PDB entry 6O51 | X-ray diffraction, 1.55 A resolution | chains A and C of the 3 polymer chains in the assembly

Chain A:
Molecule: MHC class I antigen
Organism: Homo sapiens
UniProtKB: U5YJM1 (U5YJM1_HUMAN); residues 1-274 here correspond to UniProt positions 25-298 (UniProt number = residue number + 24)
Chain sequence (274 residues; row label = number of the first residue in the row):
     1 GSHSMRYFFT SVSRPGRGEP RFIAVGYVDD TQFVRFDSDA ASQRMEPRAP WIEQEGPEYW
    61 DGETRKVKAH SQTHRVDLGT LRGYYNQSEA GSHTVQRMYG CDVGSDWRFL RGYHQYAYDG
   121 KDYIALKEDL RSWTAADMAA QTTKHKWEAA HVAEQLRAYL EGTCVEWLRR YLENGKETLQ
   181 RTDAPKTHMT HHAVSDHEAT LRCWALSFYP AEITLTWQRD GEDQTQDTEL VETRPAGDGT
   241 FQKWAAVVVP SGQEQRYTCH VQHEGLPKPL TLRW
Cystine bridges: Cys101-Cys164, Cys203-Cys259
Bound ions: Na+ site 1 near Asp37 (its only coordinating residue here); Na+ site 2: Arg44, Glu46; Na+ site 3 near Thr190 (its only coordinating residue here); Na+ site 4: Glu212, Thr214

Chain C:
Molecule: MM90
Chain sequence (10 residues; row label = number of the first residue in the row):
     1 YLVVVGAVGV

Chain A / chain C interface:
Contacting residue pairs (35):
  Met5(A) with Tyr1(C)
  Tyr7(A) with Tyr1(C), hydrogen bond (side chain-backbone); Leu2(C), hydrophobic
  Phe9(A) with Leu2(C), hydrophobic
  Met45(A) with Leu2(C), hydrophobic
  Glu63(A) with Tyr1(C); Leu2(C), hydrogen bond (side chain-backbone)
  Lys66(A) with Tyr1(C); Leu2(C), hydrogen bond (side chain-backbone); Val3(C); Val4(C)
  Val67(A) with Leu2(C)
  His70(A) with Val3(C)
  Thr73(A) with Ala7(C)
  Asp77(A) with Gly9(C); Val10(C), hydrogen bond (side chain-backbone)
  Thr80(A) with Val10(C)
  Leu81(A) with Val10(C), hydrophobic
  Tyr84(A) with Val10(C), hydrogen bond (side chain-backbone)
  Tyr99(A) with Leu2(C); Val3(C), hydrogen bond (side chain-backbone)
  Tyr116(A) with Val10(C)
  Tyr123(A) with Val10(C), hydrophobic
  Thr143(A) with Val10(C), hydrogen bond (side chain-backbone)
  Lys146(A) with Gly9(C), hydrogen bond (side chain-backbone); Val10(C)
  Trp147(A) with Val8(C); Gly9(C), hydrogen bond (side chain-backbone)
  Val152(A) with Val8(C), hydrophobic
  Tyr159(A) with Tyr1(C), hydrogen bond (side chain-backbone); Leu2(C); Val3(C), hydrophobic
  Thr163(A) with Tyr1(C)
  Trp167(A) with Tyr1(C)
  Tyr171(A) with Tyr1(C), hydrogen bond (side chain-backbone)
Other interface residues (no listed pair), chain A (28 interface residues in all): Tyr59, Ala150, Gln155, Leu156
Other interface residues (no listed pair), chain C (9 interface residues in all): Val5
Interface features reported in the paper:
  - pairs named by the authors: Thr73(A)-Ala7(C) (hydrophobic contact), Lys146(A)-Val10(C)
  - interface residues, chain A: Tyr7(A), Phe9(A), Met45(A), Glu63(A), Lys66(A), Val67(A), His70(A), Thr73(A), Thr80(A), Leu81(A), Tyr84(A), Tyr99(A), Tyr116(A), Thr143(A), Lys146(A), Trp147(A), Val152(A), Tyr159(A), Trp167(A), Tyr171(A)

Overview:
Chain A and chain C form an interface of 28 and 9 residues respectively; the contacts include 11 hydrogen
bonds. Polar contacts include Tyr7(A)-Tyr1(C), Glu63(A)-Leu2(C) and Lys66(A)-Leu2(C). The paper describes a
hydrophobic contact between Thr73(A) and Ala7(C); a contact between Lys146(A) and Val10(C). From the paper:
interface residues Tyr7(A), Phe9(A) and Met45(A) among others.
Here chain A is MHC class I antigen (Homo sapiens) and chain C is MM90. Entry 6O51 (Structure of HLA-A2:01
with peptide MM90) was determined by X-ray diffraction (same publication as 6O4Y, 6O4Z and 6O53).
